Entry 8FCZ (X-ray diffraction, 3.70 A resolution); this record covers chains B and D of the 4 polymer chains in the assembly.

# Chain B
Molecule: Rhodopsin
Source organism: Bos taurus
UniProtKB: P02699 (OPSD_BOVIN); numbering as in UniProt (aligned over 1-348)
Amino-acid sequence (348 residues; each row starts with the number of its first residue):
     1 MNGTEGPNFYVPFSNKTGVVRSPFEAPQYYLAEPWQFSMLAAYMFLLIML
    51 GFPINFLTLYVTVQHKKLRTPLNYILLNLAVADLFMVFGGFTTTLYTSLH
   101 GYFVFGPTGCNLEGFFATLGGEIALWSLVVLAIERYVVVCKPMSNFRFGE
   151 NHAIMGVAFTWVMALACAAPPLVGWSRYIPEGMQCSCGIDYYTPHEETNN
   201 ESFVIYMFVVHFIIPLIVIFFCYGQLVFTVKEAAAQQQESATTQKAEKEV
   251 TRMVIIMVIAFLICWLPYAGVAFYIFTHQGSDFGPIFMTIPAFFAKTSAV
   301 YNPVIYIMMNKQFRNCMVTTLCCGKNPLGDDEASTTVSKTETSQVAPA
Disordered / not traced: 145-148, 229-240, 324-348
Disulfides: Cys-110/Cys-187
Covalently attached groups: N-acetylglucosamine (NAG) linked to Asn-2; glycan linked to Asn-15; retinal (RET) linked to Lys-296
Ligand contacts: retinal (RET): Glu-113, Gly-114, Ala-117, Thr-118, Gly-121, Glu-122, Ser-186, Cys-187, Gly-188, Ile-189, Tyr-191, Met-207, Phe-208, Phe-212, Phe-261, Trp-265, Tyr-268, Ala-269, Ala-292
Swiss-Prot annotation at these positions:
  - region: Asp-330 to Ala-348 (Interaction with SAG)
  - motif: Glu-134 to Tyr-136 ('Ionic lock' involved in activated form stabilization)
  - binding site (Zn(2+)): Glu-201, Gln-279
  - site: Glu-113 (Plays an important role in the conformation switch to the active conformation)
  - modified residue: Met-1 (N-acetylmethionine), Lys-296 (N6-(retinylidene)lysine), Ser-334 (Phosphoserine), Thr-335 (Phosphothreonine), Thr-336 (Phosphothreonine), Ser-338 (Phosphoserine), Thr-340 (Phosphothreonine), Thr-342 (Phosphothreonine), Ser-343 (Phosphoserine)
  - lipidation (S-palmitoyl cysteine): Cys-322, Cys-323
  - glycosylation (N-linked (GlcNAc...) asparagine): Asn-2, Asn-15
  - mutagenesis: Asn-2 (N2C: Stabilized by a disulfide bond and normal light absorption; when associated with C-282 and D-15), Asn-15 (N15D: Normal light absorption; when associated with C-2 and C-282), Gly-90 (G90D: Increased thermal stability and decreased retinal uptake. Decreases stability of the inactive conformation), Thr-94 (T94I: Stabilizes the activated conformation and hinders hydrolysis of the covalent bond that retains all-trans-retinol), Glu-113 (E113Q: Causes shift to the activated conformation), Met-257 (M257Y: Causes shift to the activated conformation), Asp-282 (D282C: Stabilized by a disulfide bond and normal light absorption; when associated with C-2 and D-15)
What the authors report for this chain:
  - post-translational modification sites: Asn-2, Asn-15
  - mutagenesis - N2Q, N15Q: abolished binding to Nanobody Nb2 (chain D)
  - mutagenesis - N15Q: decreased expression
  - binding site for retinal: Lys-296
  - disease-associated variants - P23H: decreased stability (citing earlier work)

# Chain D
Molecule: Nanobody Nb2
Source organism: Lama glama
Notes: antibody fragment or engineered binder
Amino-acid sequence (126 residues; row label = number of the first residue in the row):
     1 QVQLVESGGGLVQPGGSLRLSCAASGFTFSKYAMNWVRQPPGKGLEWVSG
    51 IRPSGDNPTYADSVEGRFTIIRDNDKKMVYLQMTSLKTEDTAVYYCTRGY
   101 GTMTIEGQGTQVTVSSHHHHHHEPEA
Disordered / not traced: 115-126
Disulfides: Cys-22/Cys-96
What the authors report for this chain:
  - binding site for N-acetylglucosamine: Gly-44, Leu-45, Arg-52, Asp-56, Asn-57, Thr-102

# Interface between chain B and chain D
Contacting residue pairs - 19 pairs, chain B then chain D:
  Met-1(B) / Trp-47(D)
  Glu-5(B) / Gly-99(D)
  Glu-5(B) / Tyr-100(D)
  Glu-5(B) / Gly-101(D)
  Pro-7(B) / Met-103(D)  hydrophobic
  Lys-16(B) / Asp-62(D)  salt bridge
  Pro-194(B) / Tyr-32(D)  hydrophobic
  His-195(B) / Tyr-32(D)
  Glu-196(B) / Phe-27(D)
  Glu-196(B) / Thr-28(D)  hydrogen bond
  Glu-196(B) / Tyr-32(D)  hydrogen bond (backbone-side chain)
  Glu-197(B) / Val-2(D)
  Glu-197(B) / Tyr-32(D)  hydrogen bond
  Glu-197(B) / Arg-98(D)  salt bridge
  Glu-201(B) / Lys-31(D)  salt bridge
  Gln-279(B) / Arg-52(D)  hydrogen bond (backbone-side chain)
  Gln-279(B) / Tyr-100(D)
  Gly-280(B) / Arg-52(D)  hydrogen bond (backbone-side chain)
  Gly-280(B) / Tyr-100(D)
Interface residues without a listed pair, chain B (12 interface residues in all): Tyr-10
Interface residues without a listed pair, chain D (15 interface residues in all): Gly-26, Thr-59
Interface features reported in the paper:
  - specific contacts: Glu-197(B)/Arg-98(D) (salt bridge)
  - epitope / paratope residues, chain B: His-195(B), Glu-197(B)
  - interface residues, chain B: His-195(B), Glu-197(B)
  - epitope / paratope residues, chain D: Phe-27(D), Arg-98(D)
  - interface residues, chain D: Phe-27(D), Arg-98(D)
  - hot spots on chain D (mutagenesis) - F27A, Y32A, R98A, G99A, Y100A, G101A: decreased binding to Rhodopsin (chain B)

# Overview
12 residues of chain B face 15 of chain D across their interface; the contacts include 5 hydrogen bonds and 3
salt bridges. Polar pairs include Lys-16(B)/Asp-62(D), Glu-197(B)/Arg-98(D) and Glu-201(B)/Lys-31(D). The
authors report a salt bridge between Glu-197(B) and Arg-98(D). The paper reports a binding site for
N-acetylglucosamine at Gly-44(D), Leu-45(D) and Arg-52(D) among others; F27A, Y32A and R98A of chain D, among
others, reduce binding to Rhodopsin (chain B); 9 substitutions were tested in all.
Here chain B is Rhodopsin (Bos taurus) and chain D is Nanobody Nb2 (Lama glama). Entry 8FCZ (Crystal structure
of ground-state rhodopsin in complex with a nanobody) was determined by X-ray diffraction together with 8FD0
and 8FD1 from the same study.
